Entry 2AJQ (X-ray diffraction, 2.60 A resolution); this record covers chains A and B of the 4 polymer chains in the assembly.

[Chain A]
Molecule: T7 DNA polymerase
Source organism: Enterobacteria phage T7
Notes: EC 2.7.7.7
UniProtKB: P00581 (DPOL_BPT7); residue numbers follow UniProt; this construct covers 1-704
Sequence (704 residues; numbered 1 to 704; the number before each row is that of its first residue):
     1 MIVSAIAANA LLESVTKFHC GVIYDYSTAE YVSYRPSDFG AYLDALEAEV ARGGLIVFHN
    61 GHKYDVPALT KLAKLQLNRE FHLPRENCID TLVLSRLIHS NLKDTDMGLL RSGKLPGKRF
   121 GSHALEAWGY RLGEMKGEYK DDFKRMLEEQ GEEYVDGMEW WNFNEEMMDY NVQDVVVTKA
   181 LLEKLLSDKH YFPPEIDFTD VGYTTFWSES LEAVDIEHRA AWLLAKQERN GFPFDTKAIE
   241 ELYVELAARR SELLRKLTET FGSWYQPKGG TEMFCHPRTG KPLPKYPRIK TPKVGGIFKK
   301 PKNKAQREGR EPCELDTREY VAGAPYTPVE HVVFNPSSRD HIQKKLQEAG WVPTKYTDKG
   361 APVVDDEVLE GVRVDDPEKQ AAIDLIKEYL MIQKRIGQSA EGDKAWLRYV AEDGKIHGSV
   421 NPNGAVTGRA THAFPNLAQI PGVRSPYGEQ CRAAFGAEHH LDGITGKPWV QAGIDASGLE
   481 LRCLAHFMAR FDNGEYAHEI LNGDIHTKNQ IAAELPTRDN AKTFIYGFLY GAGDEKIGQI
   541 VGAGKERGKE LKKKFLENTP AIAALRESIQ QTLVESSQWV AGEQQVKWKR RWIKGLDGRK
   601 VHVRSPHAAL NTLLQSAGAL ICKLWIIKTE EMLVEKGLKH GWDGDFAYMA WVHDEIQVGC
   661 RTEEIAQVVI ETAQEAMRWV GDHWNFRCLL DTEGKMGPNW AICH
Sequence notes: engineered mutation A5 (Asp in P00581), A7 (Glu in P00581)
Swiss-Prot annotation at these positions:
  - binding site (Mg(2+)): D174, D475, A476, D654
  - binding site (substrate): H506, R518, K522, Y526
  - mutagenesis: H123 (H123S: 83% loss of exonuclease activity)

[Chain B]
Molecule: thioredoxin 1
Source organism: Escherichia coli
Notes: engineered mutation(s): Residues 5 and 7 mutated to Ala
UniProtKB: P0AA25 (THIO_ECOLI); numbering as in UniProt (aligned over 1-108)
Sequence (108 residues; numbered 1 to 108; the number before each row is that of its first residue):
     1 SDKIIHLTDD SFDTDVLKAD GAILVDFWAE WCGPCKMIAP ILDEIADEYQ GKLTVAKLNI
    61 DQNPGTAPKY GIRGIPTLLL FKNGEVAATK VGALSKGQLK EFLDANLA
Unresolved in the structure: 1-2, 108

[Interface between chain A and chain B]
Contacting residue pairs (45):
  Y265(A) - W31(B)
  Y265(A) - A67(B)  hydrogen bond (side chain-backbone)
  Y265(A) - P68(B)
  Y265(A) - I72(B)  hydrophobic
  P267(A) - W31(B)
  F274(A) - G33(B)
  F274(A) - P34(B)
  F274(A) - M37(B)  hydrophobic
  P277(A) - M37(B)  hydrophobic
  Y286(A) - W31(B)
  Y286(A) - G33(B)
  Y286(A) - K36(B)  hydrogen bond
  P287(A) - W31(B)
  I289(A) - P34(B)  hydrophobic
  G296(A) - K90(B)  hydrogen bond (backbone-side chain)
  I297(A) - E101(B)
  F298(A) - A105(B)  hydrophobic
  R318(A) - K90(B)  hydrogen bond (backbone-side chain)
  E319(A) - K90(B)
  E319(A) - V91(B)  hydrogen bond (backbone-backbone)
  Y320(A) - K90(B)
  Y320(A) - V91(B)  hydrophobic
  V321(A) - K90(B)
  V321(A) - L94(B)  hydrophobic
  V321(A) - Q98(B)
  A322(A) - Q98(B)  hydrogen bond (backbone-side chain)
  A324(A) - G92(B)
  A324(A) - A93(B)
  A324(A) - L94(B)
  P325(A) - P34(B)
  P325(A) - M37(B)  hydrophobic
  P325(A) - G92(B)
  P325(A) - A93(B)  hydrogen bond (backbone-backbone)
  Y326(A) - P34(B)  hydrophobic
  Y326(A) - I75(B)
  Y326(A) - V91(B)  hydrophobic
  Y326(A) - G92(B)
  T327(A) - C32(B)  hydrogen bond
  T327(A) - P34(B)
  T327(A) - G74(B)
  T327(A) - I75(B)  hydrogen bond (backbone-backbone)
  P328(A) - R73(B)
  V329(A) - R73(B)  hydrogen bond (backbone-backbone)
  V329(A) - G74(B)
  H331(A) - P68(B)
Also at the interface, not in a pair above, chain A (26 interface residues in all): S263, Q266, L315, D316
Also at the interface, not in a pair above, chain B (26 interface residues in all): I60, P64, P76, T89, F102, N106

[Summary]
Chain A and chain B each contribute 26 residues to their interface, with 10 hydrogen bonds. Polar contacts
include Y265(A)-A67(B), Y286(A)-K36(B) and G296(A)-K90(B). UniProt lists 4 Mg2+-binding residues, 4
substrate-binding residues and one mutagenesis site on chain A.
Chain A is T7 DNA polymerase (Enterobacteria phage T7) and chain B is thioredoxin 1 (Escherichia coli); the
structure, Structure of replicative DNA polymerase provides insigts into the mechanisms for processivity,
frameshifting and editing, was determined by X-ray diffraction.
